Entry 7VJV (X-ray diffraction, 1.75 A resolution); this record covers chain A.

# Chain A
Name: Alpha-ketoglutarate-dependent dioxygenase alkB homolog 6
Source organism: Homo sapiens
Notes: EC 1.14.11.-
UniProt: Q3KRA9 (ALKB6_HUMAN); residue numbers follow UniProt; this construct covers 1-238
Chain sequence (246 residues; numbered 1 to 246; the number before each row is that of its first residue):
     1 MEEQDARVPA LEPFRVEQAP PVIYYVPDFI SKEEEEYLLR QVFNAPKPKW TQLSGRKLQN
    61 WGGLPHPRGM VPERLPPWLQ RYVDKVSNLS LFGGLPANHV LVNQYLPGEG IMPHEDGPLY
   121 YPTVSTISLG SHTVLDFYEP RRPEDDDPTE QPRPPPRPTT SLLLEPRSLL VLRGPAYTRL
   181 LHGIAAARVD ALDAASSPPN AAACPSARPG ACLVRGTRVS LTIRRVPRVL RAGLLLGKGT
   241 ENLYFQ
Not modelled in the structure: 194-210, 239-246
Differences from the reference sequence: expression tag (239-246)
Metal / ion sites: Mn2+: His114, Asp116, His182 (together with 2-oxoglutaric acid)
Ligand contacts: 2-oxoglutaric acid (AKG): Leu101, Asn103, Tyr105, Ile111, His114, Asp116, Thr126, Leu164, His182, Ile184, Arg218, Ser220, Thr222, Arg224
Swiss-Prot annotation at these positions:
  - binding site (2-oxoglutarate): Asn103, Tyr105, Arg218, Ser220
  - binding site (Fe cation): His114, Asp116, His182
Reported in the primary citation:
  - Mn2+ coordination: His114, Asp116, His182
  - binding site for 2-oxoglutaric acid: Asn103, Tyr105, Arg218, Ser220
  - mutagenesis - N103A/Y105A/R218A: decreased binding to 2-oxoglutaric acid
  - conformationally variable residues (order/disorder transition): Pro140 to Pro155
  - contacts within the chain: Arg68-Gly237 (hydrogen bond), Met70-Arg228 (backbone contact), Met70-Leu230 (backbone contact)
  - mutagenesis - R68A, R74A: abolished binding to ssDNA
  - mutagenesis - R225A/R228A: unchanged binding to ssDNA
  - disease-associated variants - R68P, R68Q: decreased binding to ZMYND11
  - disease-associated variants - P65H, P65S: unchanged binding to ZMYND11

# In short
Bound to chain A: 2-oxoglutaric acid. His114, Asp116 and His182 coordinate Mn2+. UniProt lists 4 residues
binding 2-oxoglutarate and 3 Fe cation-binding residues. From the paper: a binding site for 2-oxoglutaric acid
at Asn103, Tyr105 and Arg218 among others; R68A and R74A abolish binding to ssDNA; 8 substitutions were tested
in all.
Chain A is Alpha-ketoglutarate-dependent dioxygenase alkB homolog 6 (Homo sapiens); the structure, Human AlkB
homolog ALKBH6 in complex with alpha-katoglutarate and Mn, was determined by X-ray diffraction, deposited
together with 7VJS.
